9CAD - chains A and D; structure by electron microscopy, 3.05 A resolution.

# Chain A
Molecule: E1A-binding protein p400
Source organism: Homo sapiens
Notes: EC 3.6.4.-
UniProtKB: Q96L91 (EP400_HUMAN); residues 1-3159 here = UniProt positions 1-3159
Sequence (3159 residues; numbered 1 to 3159; the number before each row is that of its first residue):
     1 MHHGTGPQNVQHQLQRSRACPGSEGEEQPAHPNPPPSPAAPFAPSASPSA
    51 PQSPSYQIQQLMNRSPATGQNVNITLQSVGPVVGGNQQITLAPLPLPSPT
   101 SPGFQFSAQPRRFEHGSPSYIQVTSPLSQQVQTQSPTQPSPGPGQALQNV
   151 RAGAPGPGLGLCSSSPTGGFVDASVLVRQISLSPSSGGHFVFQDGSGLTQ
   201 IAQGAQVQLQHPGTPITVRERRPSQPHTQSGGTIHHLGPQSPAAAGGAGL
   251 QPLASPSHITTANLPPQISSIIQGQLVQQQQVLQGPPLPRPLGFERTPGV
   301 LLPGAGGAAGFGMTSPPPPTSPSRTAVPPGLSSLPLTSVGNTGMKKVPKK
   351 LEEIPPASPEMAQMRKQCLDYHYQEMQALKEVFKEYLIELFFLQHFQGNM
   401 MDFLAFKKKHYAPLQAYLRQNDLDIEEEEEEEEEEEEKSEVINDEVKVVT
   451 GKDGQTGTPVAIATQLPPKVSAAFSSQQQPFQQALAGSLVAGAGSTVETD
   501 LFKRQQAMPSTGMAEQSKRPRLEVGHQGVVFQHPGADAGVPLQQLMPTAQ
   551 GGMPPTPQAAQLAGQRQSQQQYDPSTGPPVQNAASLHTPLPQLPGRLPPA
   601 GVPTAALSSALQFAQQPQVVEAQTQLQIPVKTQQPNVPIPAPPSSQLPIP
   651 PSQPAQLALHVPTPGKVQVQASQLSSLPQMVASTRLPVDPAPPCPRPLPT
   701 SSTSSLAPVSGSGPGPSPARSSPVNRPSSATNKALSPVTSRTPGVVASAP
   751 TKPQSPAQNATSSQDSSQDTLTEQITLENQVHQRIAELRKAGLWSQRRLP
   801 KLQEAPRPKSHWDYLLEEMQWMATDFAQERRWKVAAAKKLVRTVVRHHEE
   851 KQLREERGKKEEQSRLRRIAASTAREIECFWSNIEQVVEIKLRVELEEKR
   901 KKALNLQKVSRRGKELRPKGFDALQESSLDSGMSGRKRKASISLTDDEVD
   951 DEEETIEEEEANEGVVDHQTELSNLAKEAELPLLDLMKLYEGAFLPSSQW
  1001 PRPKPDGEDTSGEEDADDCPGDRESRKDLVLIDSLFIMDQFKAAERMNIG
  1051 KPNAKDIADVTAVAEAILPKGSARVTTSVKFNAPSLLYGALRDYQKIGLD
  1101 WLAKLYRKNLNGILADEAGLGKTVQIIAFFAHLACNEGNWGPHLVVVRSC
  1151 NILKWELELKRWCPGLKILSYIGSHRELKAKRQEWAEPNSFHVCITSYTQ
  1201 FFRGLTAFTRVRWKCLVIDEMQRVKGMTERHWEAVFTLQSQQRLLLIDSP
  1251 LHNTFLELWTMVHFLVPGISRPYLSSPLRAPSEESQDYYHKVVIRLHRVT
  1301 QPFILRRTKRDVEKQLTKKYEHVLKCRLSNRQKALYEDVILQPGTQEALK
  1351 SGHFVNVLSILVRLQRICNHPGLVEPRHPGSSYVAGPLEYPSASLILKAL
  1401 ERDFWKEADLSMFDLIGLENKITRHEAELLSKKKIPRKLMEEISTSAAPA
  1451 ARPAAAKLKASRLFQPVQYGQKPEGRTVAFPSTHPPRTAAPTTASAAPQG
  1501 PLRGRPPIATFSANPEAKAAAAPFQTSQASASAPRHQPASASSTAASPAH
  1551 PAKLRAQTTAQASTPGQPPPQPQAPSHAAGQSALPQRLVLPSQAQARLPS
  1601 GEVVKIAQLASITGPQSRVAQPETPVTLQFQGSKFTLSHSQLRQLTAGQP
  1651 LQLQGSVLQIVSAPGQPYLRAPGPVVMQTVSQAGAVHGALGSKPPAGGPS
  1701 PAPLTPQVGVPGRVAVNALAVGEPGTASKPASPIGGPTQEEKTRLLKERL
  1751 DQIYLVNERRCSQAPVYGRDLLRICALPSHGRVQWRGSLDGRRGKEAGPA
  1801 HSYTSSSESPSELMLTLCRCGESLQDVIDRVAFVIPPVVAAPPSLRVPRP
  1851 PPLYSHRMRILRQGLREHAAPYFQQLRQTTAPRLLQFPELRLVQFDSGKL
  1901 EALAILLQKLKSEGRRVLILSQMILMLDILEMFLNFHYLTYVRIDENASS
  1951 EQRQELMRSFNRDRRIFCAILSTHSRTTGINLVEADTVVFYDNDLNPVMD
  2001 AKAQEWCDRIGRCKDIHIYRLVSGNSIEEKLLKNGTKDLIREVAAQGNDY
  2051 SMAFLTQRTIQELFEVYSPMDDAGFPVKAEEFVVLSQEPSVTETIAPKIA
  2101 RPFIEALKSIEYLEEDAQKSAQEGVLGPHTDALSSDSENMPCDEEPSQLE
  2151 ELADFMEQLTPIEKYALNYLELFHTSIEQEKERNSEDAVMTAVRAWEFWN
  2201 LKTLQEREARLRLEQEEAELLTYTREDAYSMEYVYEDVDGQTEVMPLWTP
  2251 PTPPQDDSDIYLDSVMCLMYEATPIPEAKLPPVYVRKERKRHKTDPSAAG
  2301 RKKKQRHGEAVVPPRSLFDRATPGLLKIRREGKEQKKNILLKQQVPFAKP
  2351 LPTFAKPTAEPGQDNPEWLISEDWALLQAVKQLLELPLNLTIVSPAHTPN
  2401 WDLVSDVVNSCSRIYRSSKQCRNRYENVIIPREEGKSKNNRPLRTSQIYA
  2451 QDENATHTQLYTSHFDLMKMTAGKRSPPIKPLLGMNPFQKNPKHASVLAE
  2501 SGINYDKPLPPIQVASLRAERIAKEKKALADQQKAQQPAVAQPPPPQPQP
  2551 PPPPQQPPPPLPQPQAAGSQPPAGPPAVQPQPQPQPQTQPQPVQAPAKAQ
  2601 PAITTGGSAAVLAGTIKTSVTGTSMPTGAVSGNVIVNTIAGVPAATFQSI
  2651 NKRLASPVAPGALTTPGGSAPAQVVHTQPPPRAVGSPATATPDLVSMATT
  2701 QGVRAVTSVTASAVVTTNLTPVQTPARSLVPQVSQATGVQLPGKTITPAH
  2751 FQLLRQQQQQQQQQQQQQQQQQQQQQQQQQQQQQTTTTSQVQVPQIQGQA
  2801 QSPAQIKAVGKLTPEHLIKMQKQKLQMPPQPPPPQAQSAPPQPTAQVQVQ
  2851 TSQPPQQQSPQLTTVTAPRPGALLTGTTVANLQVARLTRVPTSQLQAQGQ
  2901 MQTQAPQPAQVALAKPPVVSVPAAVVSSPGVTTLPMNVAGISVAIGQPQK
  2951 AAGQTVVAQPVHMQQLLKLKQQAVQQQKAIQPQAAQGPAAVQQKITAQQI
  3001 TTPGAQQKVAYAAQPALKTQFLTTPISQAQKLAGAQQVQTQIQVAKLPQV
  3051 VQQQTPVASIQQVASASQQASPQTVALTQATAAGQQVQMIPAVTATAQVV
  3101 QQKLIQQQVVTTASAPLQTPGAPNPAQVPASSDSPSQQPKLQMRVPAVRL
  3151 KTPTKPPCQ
Not modelled in the structure: 1-2310, 2322-2363, 2435-2442, 2476-2491, 2531-3159

# Chain D
Molecule: Isoform 2 of Transformation/transcription domain-associated protein
Source organism: Homo sapiens
UniProtKB: Q9Y4A5 (TRRAP_HUMAN), isoform Q9Y4A5-2; residues 1-3830 here = UniProt positions 1-3830
Sequence (3830 residues; each row starts with the number of its first residue):
     1 MAFVATQGATVVDQTTLMKKYLQFVAALTDVNTPDETKLKMMQEVSENFE
    51 NVTSSPQYSTFLEHIIPRFLTFLQDGEVQFLQEKPAQQLRKLVLEIIHRI
   101 PTNEHLRPHTKNVLSVMFRFLETENEENVLICLRIIIELHKQFRPPITQE
   151 IHHFLDFVKQIYKELPKVVNRYFENPQVIPENTVPPPEMVGMITTIAVKV
   201 NPEREDSETRTHSIIPRGSLSLKVLAELPIIVVLMYQLYKLNIHNVVAEF
   251 VPLIMNTIAIQVSAQARQHKLYNKELYADFIAAQIKTLSFLAYIIRIYQE
   301 LVTKYSQQMVKGMLQLLSNCPAETAHLRKELLIAAKHILTTELRNQFIPC
   351 MDKLFDESILIGSGYTARETLRPLAYSTLADLVHHVRQHLPLSDLSLAVQ
   401 LFAKNIDDESLPSSIQTMSCKLLLNLVDCIRSKSEQESGNGRDVLMRMLE
   451 VFVLKFHTIARYQLSAIFKKCKPQSELGAVEAALPGVPTAPAAPGPAPSP
   501 APVPAPPPPPPPPPPATPVTPAPVPPFEKQGEKDKEDKQTFQVTDCRSLV
   551 KTLVCGVKTITWGITSCKAPGEAQFIPNKQLQPKETQIYIKLVKYAMQAL
   601 DIYQVQIAGNGQTYIRVANCQTVRMKEEKEVLEHFAGVFTMMNPLTFKEI
   651 FQTTVPYMVERISKNYALQIVANSFLANPTTSALFATILVEYLLDRLPEM
   701 GSNVELSNLYLKLFKLVFGSVSLFAAENEQMLKPHLHKIVNSSMELAQTA
   751 KEPYNYFLLLRALFRSIGGGSHDLLYQEFLPLLPNLLQGLNMLQSGLHKQ
   801 HMKDLFVELCLTVPVRLSSLLPYLPMLMDPLVSALNGSQTLVSQGLRTLE
   851 LCVDNLQPDFLYDHIQPVRAELMQALWRTLRNPADSISHVAYRVLGKFGG
   901 SNRKMLKESQKLHYVVTEVQGPSITVEFSDCKASLQLPMEKAIETALDCL
   951 KSANTEPYYRRQAWEVIKCFLVAMMSLEDNKHALYQLLAHPNFTEKTIPN
  1001 VIISHRYKAQDTPARKTFEQALTGAFMSAVIKDLRPSALPFVASLIRHYT
  1051 MVAVAQQCGPFLLPCYQVGSQPSTAMFHSEENGSKGMDPLVLIDAIAICM
  1101 AYEEKELCKIGEVALAVIFDVASIILGSKERACQLPLFSYIVERLCACCY
  1151 EQAWYAKLGGVVSIKFLMERLPLTWVLQNQQTFLKALLFVMMDLTGEVSN
  1201 GAVAMAKTTLEQLLMRCATPLKDEERAEEIVAAQEKSFHHVTHDLVREVT
  1251 SPNSTVRKQAMHSLQVLAQVTGKSVTVIMEPHKEVLQDMVPPKKHLLRHQ
  1301 PANAQIGLMEGNTFCTTLQPRLFTMDLNVVEHKVFYTELLNLCEAEDSAL
  1351 TKLPCYKSLPSLVPLRIAALNALAACNYLPQSREKIIAALFKALNSTNSE
  1401 LQEAGEACMRKFLEGATIEVDQIHTHMRPLLMMLGDYRSLTLNVVNRLTS
  1451 VTRLFPNSFNDKFCDQMMQHLRKWMEVVVITHKGGQRSDGNEMKICSAII
  1501 NLFHLIPAAPQTLVKPLLEVVMKTERAMLIEAGSPFREPLIKFLTRHPSQ
  1551 TVELFMMEATLNDPQWSRMFMSFLKHKDARPLRDVLAANPNRFITLLLPG
  1601 GAQTAVRPGSPSTSTMRLDLQFQAIKIISIIVKNDDSWLASQHSLVSQLR
  1651 RVWVSENFQERHRKENMAATNWKEPKLLAYCLLNYCKRNYGDIELLFQLL
  1701 RAFTGRFLCNMTFLKEYMEEEIPKNYSIAQKRALFFRFVDFNDPNFGDEL
  1751 KAKVLQHILNPAFLYSFEKGEGEQLLGPPNPEGDNPESITSVFITKVLDP
  1801 EKQADMLDSLRIYLLQYATLLVEHAPHHIHDNNKNRNSKLRRLMTFAWPC
  1851 LLSKACVDPACKYSGHLLLAHIIAKFAIHKKIVLQVFHSLLKAHAMEARA
  1901 IVRQAMAILTPAVPARMEDGHQMLTHWTRKIIVEEGHTVPQLVHILHLIV
  1951 QHFKVYYPVRHHLVQHMVSAMQRLGFTPSVTIEQRRLAVDLSEVVIKWEL
  2001 QRIKDQQPDSDMDPNSSGEGVNSVSSSIKRGLSVDSAQEVKRFRTATGAI
  2051 SAVFGRSQSLPGADSLLAKPIDKQHTDTVVNFLIRVACQVNDNTNTAGSP
  2101 GEVLSRRCVNLLKTALRPDMWPKSELKLQWFDKLLMTVEQPNQVNYGNIC
  2151 TGLEVLSFLLTVLQSPAILSSFKPLQRGIAACMTCGNTKVLRAVHSLLSR
  2201 LMSIFPTEPSTSSVASKYEELECLYAAVGKVIYEGLTNYEKATNANPSQL
  2251 FGTLMILKSACSNNPSYIDRLISVFMRSLQKMVREHLNPQAASGSTEATS
  2301 GTSELVMLSLELVKTRLAVMSMEMRKNFIQAILTSLIEKSPDAKILRAVV
  2351 KIVEEWVKNNSPMAANQTPTLREKSILLVKMMTYIEKRFPEDLELNAQFL
  2401 DLVNYVYRDETLSGSELTAKLEPAFLSGLRCAQPLIRAKFFEVFDNSMKR
  2451 RVYERLLYVTCSQNWEAMGNHFWIKQCIELLLAVCEKSTPIGTSCQGAML
  2501 PSITNVINLADSHDRAAFAMVTHVKQEPRERENSESKEEDVEIDIELAPG
  2551 DQTSTPKTKELSEKDIGNQLHMLTNRHDKFLDTLREVKTGALLSAFVQLC
  2601 HISTTLAEKTWVQLFPRLWKILSDRQQHALAGEISPFLCSGSHQVQRDCQ
  2651 PSALNCFVEAMSQCVPPIPIRPCVLKYLGKTHNLWFRSTLMLEHQAFEKG
  2701 LSLQIKPKQTTEFYEQESITPPQQEILDSLAELYSLLQEEDMWAGLWQKR
  2751 CKYSETATAIAYEQHGFFEQAQESYEKAMDKAKKEHERSNASPAIFPEYQ
  2801 LWEDHWIRCSKELNQWEALTEYGQSKGHINPYLVLECAWRVSNWTAMKEA
  2851 LVQVEVSCPKEMAWKVNMYRGYLAICHPEEQQLSFIERLVEMASSLAIRE
  2901 WRRLPHVVSHVHTPLLQAAQQIIELQEAAQINAGLQPTNLGRNNSLHDMK
  2951 TVVKTWRNRLPIVSDDLSHWSSIFMWRQHHYQAIVTAYENSSQHDPSSNN
  3001 AMLGVHASASAIIQYGKIARKQGLVNVALDILSRIHTIPTVPIVDCFQKI
  3051 RQQVKCYLQLAGVMGKNECMQGLEVIESTNLKYFTKEMTAEFYALKGMFL
  3101 AQINKSEEANKAFSAAVQMHDVLVKAWAMWGDYLENIFVKERQLHLGVSA
  3151 ITCYLHACRHQNESKSRKYLAKVLWLLSFDDDKNTLADAVDKYCIGVPPI
  3201 QWLAWIPQLLTCLVGSEGKLLLNLISQVGRVYPQAVYFPIRTLYLTLKIE
  3251 QRERYKSDPGPIRATAPMWRCSRIMHMQRELHPTLLSSLEGIVDQMVWFR
  3301 ENWHEEVLRQLQQGLAKCYSVAFEKSGAVSDAKITPHTLNFVKKLVSTFG
  3351 VGLENVSNVSTMFSSAASESLARRAQATAQDPVFQKLKGQFTTDFDFSVP
  3401 GSMKLHNLISKLKKWIKILEAKTKQLPKFFLIEEKCRFLSNFSAQTAEVE
  3451 IPGEFLMPKPTHYYIKIARFMPRVEIVQKHNTAARRLYIRGHNGKIYPYL
  3501 VMNDACLTESRREERVLQLLRLLNPCLEKRKETTKRHLFFTVPRVVAVSP
  3551 QMRLVEDNPSSLSLVEIYKQRCAKKGIEHDNPISRYYDRLATVQARGTQA
  3601 SHQVLRDILKEVQSNMVPRSMLKEWALHTFPNATDYWTFRKMFTIQLALI
  3651 GFAEFVLHLNRLNPEMLQIAQDTGKLNVAYFRFDINDATGDLDANRPVPF
  3701 RLTPNISEFLTTIGVSGPLTASMIAVARCFAQPNFKVDGILKTVLRDEII
  3751 AWHKKTQEDTSSPLSAAGQPENMDSQQLVSLVQKAVTAIMTRLHNLAQFE
  3801 GGESKVNTLVAAANSLDNLCRMDPAWHPWL
Not modelled in the structure: 1-12, 475-537, 1486-1490, 1600-1611, 2008-2064, 2095-2099, 2290-2299, 2360-2365, 2520-2566, 2702-2718, 3257-3260, 3352-3364, 3759-3768
Ligand contacts: inositol hexakisphosphate (IHP): Lys3017, Arg3020, Lys3021, Arg3051, Gln3052, Lys3055, Lys3125, Asn3162, Lys3165, Lys3168, Lys3529, Asn3734, Phe3735

# Chain A / chain D interface
Contacting residue pairs - 143 pairs, chain A then chain D:
  Val2311(A) - Leu2457(D)  hydrophobic
  Val2311(A) - Ala2629(D)  hydrophobic
  Val2311(A) - Glu2633(D)
  Pro2313(A) - Ser2462(D)
  Pro2314(A) - Glu2454(D)
  Pro2314(A) - Leu2457(D)
  Pro2314(A) - Ser2462(D)  hydrogen bond (backbone-side chain)
  Arg2315(A) - Ser2447(D)
  Arg2315(A) - Tyr2458(D)
  Ser2316(A) - Tyr2458(D)
  Leu2317(A) - Thr2418(D)  hydrogen bond (backbone-side chain)
  Leu2317(A) - Phe2425(D)  hydrophobic
  Leu2317(A) - Ser2447(D)
  Phe2318(A) - Tyr2407(D)
  Phe2318(A) - Thr2418(D)
  Phe2318(A) - Ala2419(D)
  Phe2318(A) - Glu2422(D)
  Phe2318(A) - Phe2425(D)  hydrophobic
  Phe2318(A) - Gln2463(D)
  Arg2320(A) - Gly2414(D)
  Arg2320(A) - Glu2416(D)
  Ala2321(A) - Gly2414(D)  hydrogen bond (backbone-backbone)
  Gln2382(A) - Arg2671(D)  hydrogen bond
  Leu2383(A) - Pro2636(D)
  Leu2383(A) - Cys2639(D)
  Leu2383(A) - Arg2671(D)
  Leu2383(A) - Cys2673(D)  hydrophobic
  Leu2384(A) - Cys2639(D)
  Glu2385(A) - Pro2636(D)
  Ser2394(A) - Cys2461(D)
  Pro2395(A) - Cys2461(D)
  Pro2395(A) - Ser2462(D)
  Pro2395(A) - Asn2464(D)
  Ala2396(A) - Thr2460(D)
  Ala2396(A) - Cys2461(D)  hydrogen bond (backbone-backbone)
  Ala2396(A) - Gln2463(D)
  Ala2396(A) - Ser2640(D)  hydrogen bond (backbone-side chain)
  Ala2396(A) - Ser2642(D)
  His2397(A) - Thr2460(D)  hydrogen bond (side chain-backbone)
  His2397(A) - Cys2461(D)
  His2397(A) - Glu2633(D)
  His2397(A) - Pro2636(D)
  His2397(A) - Phe2637(D)
  His2397(A) - Ser2640(D)
  Thr2398(A) - Asn2464(D)
  Thr2398(A) - Ser2640(D)  hydrogen bond (backbone-side chain)
  Thr2398(A) - Gly2641(D)  hydrogen bond (backbone-backbone)
  Pro2399(A) - Gly2641(D)
  Asn2400(A) - Cys2639(D)  hydrogen bond (side chain-backbone)
  Asn2400(A) - Ser2640(D)  hydrogen bond (side chain-backbone)
  Asn2400(A) - Gly2641(D)
  Asn2400(A) - Gln2644(D)
  Asn2400(A) - Tyr2677(D)  hydrogen bond
  Asp2402(A) - Gln2644(D)
  Asp2402(A) - Tyr2677(D)
  Leu2403(A) - Cys2639(D)  hydrophobic
  Leu2403(A) - Tyr2677(D)  hydrophobic
  Asp2406(A) - Lys2676(D)  salt bridge
  Asp2406(A) - Lys2680(D)  salt bridge
  Ser2410(A) - Lys2676(D)
  Ser2410(A) - Glu2732(D)
  Arg2413(A) - Gly2827(D)  hydrogen bond (side chain-backbone)
  Ile2414(A) - Tyr2832(D)  hydrophobic
  Tyr2415(A) - Tyr2832(D)
  Tyr2415(A) - Ser2857(D)
  Tyr2415(A) - Cys2858(D)
  Tyr2415(A) - Pro2859(D)
  Ser2417(A) - Ser2857(D)
  Gln2420(A) - Ser2857(D)  hydrogen bond
  Glu2453(A) - Asn2790(D)  hydrogen bond (backbone-side chain)
  Asn2454(A) - Ala2791(D)
  Asn2454(A) - Pro2793(D)
  Ala2455(A) - Asn2790(D)
  His2457(A) - Phe2796(D)
  Thr2458(A) - His2786(D)
  Thr2458(A) - Asn2790(D)
  Thr2458(A) - Ala2791(D)  hydrogen bond (side chain-backbone)
  Thr2458(A) - Phe2796(D)
  Leu2460(A) - His2828(D)
  Tyr2461(A) - Phe2796(D)  hydrophobic
  Tyr2461(A) - Tyr2799(D)  hydrophobic
  Thr2462(A) - His2786(D)  hydrogen bond
  Ser2463(A) - His2828(D)
  His2464(A) - Glu2803(D)  salt bridge
  His2464(A) - His2828(D)
  Phe2465(A) - Met2779(D)  hydrophobic
  Phe2465(A) - Ala2782(D)  hydrophobic
  Phe2465(A) - Tyr2799(D)  hydrophobic
  Phe2465(A) - Trp2802(D)  hydrophobic
  Asp2466(A) - Lys2783(D)  salt bridge
  Leu2467(A) - Tyr2822(D)  hydrophobic
  Leu2467(A) - Ser2825(D)
  Leu2467(A) - His2828(D)
  Met2468(A) - Met2779(D)  hydrophobic
  Met2468(A) - Trp2806(D)  hydrophobic
  Met2468(A) - Tyr2822(D)  hydrophobic
  Thr2471(A) - Trp2806(D)
  Thr2471(A) - Ala2818(D)
  Ala2472(A) - Glu2776(D)
  Lys2474(A) - Glu2821(D)  salt bridge
  Arg2475(A) - Gln2772(D)  hydrogen bond
  Arg2475(A) - Glu2776(D)  salt bridge
  Arg2475(A) - Trp2806(D)
  Arg2475(A) - Gln2815(D)
  His2494(A) - Ile3076(D)
  His2494(A) - Glu3077(D)
  His2494(A) - Thr3079(D)  hydrogen bond (side chain-backbone)
  His2494(A) - Leu3081(D)
  His2494(A) - Tyr3093(D)
  Val2497(A) - Leu3081(D)  hydrophobic
  Val2497(A) - Met3119(D)
  Leu2498(A) - Tyr3093(D)
  Leu2498(A) - Ala3115(D)  hydrophobic
  Ser2501(A) - Lys3086(D)  hydrogen bond
  Ser2501(A) - Met3119(D)
  Ile2503(A) - Ala3115(D)
  Ile2503(A) - Gln3118(D)
  Ile2503(A) - Met3119(D)  hydrophobic
  Tyr2505(A) - Tyr3093(D)  hydrophobic
  Tyr2505(A) - Glu3108(D)  hydrogen bond
  Tyr2505(A) - Lys3111(D)
  Tyr2505(A) - Ala3112(D)
  Asp2506(A) - Lys3111(D)  salt bridge
  Pro2508(A) - Asn3110(D)
  Pro2508(A) - Lys3111(D)
  Pro2508(A) - Ser3114(D)
  Leu2509(A) - Ser3114(D)  hydrogen bond (backbone-side chain)
  Leu2509(A) - Gln3118(D)
  Leu2509(A) - Trp3130(D)
  Pro2510(A) - Trp3130(D)
  Pro2511(A) - Trp3130(D)
  Pro2511(A) - Leu3134(D)  hydrophobic
  Pro2511(A) - Ser3149(D)
  Pro2511(A) - Cys3153(D)  hydrophobic
  Ile2512(A) - Val3148(D)  hydrophobic
  Ile2512(A) - Thr3152(D)
  Ile2512(A) - Tyr3193(D)
  Val2514(A) - Val3117(D)  hydrophobic
  Ala2515(A) - His3156(D)
  Arg2518(A) - Asp3121(D)  hydrogen bond (side chain-backbone)
  Arg2518(A) - Trp3127(D)
  Arg2518(A) - His3156(D)  hydrogen bond
  Arg2521(A) - Asp3121(D)  salt bridge
Other interface residues (no listed pair), chain A (69 interface residues in all): Val2312, Asp2319, Asn2365, Val2407, Tyr2449, Lys2469
Other interface residues (no listed pair), chain D (99 interface residues in all): Ser2415, Leu2426, Val2443, Phe2444, Tyr2453, Gly2632, Arg2647, Val2674, Gln2800, Ile2829, Asn2830, Pro2831, Val2856, Lys2860, Thr3089, Lys3096, Val3122, Arg3159

# In short
Chain A and chain D form an interface of 69 and 99 residues respectively; the contacts include 24 hydrogen
bonds and 8 salt bridges. Polar contacts include Asp2406(A)-Lys2676(D), Asp2406(A)-Lys2680(D) and
His2464(A)-Glu2803(D). Ligands of chain D: inositol hexakisphosphate.
Here chain A is E1A-binding protein p400 and chain D is Isoform 2 of Transformation/transcription
domain-associated protein, both from Homo sapiens. Entry 9CAD (Cryo-EM structure of the TRRAP lobe of the
native human TIP60 complex (composite structure)) was determined by electron microscopy.
